3CJI - chains B and C of the 4 polymer chains in the assembly; structure by X-ray diffraction, 2.30 A resolution.

# Chain B
Protein: Polyprotein
From: Seneca valley virus
Notes: fragment: sequence database residues 151-434
UniProt: Q155Z9 (Q155Z9_9PICO); residues 1-239 here correspond to UniProt positions 435-673 (UniProt number = residue number + 434)
Chain sequence (239 residues; each row starts with the number of its first residue):
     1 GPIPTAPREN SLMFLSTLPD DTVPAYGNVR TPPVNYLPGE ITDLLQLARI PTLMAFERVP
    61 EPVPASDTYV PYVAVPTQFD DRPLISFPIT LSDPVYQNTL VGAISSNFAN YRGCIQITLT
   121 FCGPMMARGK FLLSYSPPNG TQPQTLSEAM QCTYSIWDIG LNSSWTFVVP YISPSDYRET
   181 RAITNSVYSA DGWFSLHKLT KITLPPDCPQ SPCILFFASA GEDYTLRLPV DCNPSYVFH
Unresolved in the structure: 239
Swiss-Prot annotation at these positions:
  - site: His239 (Cleavage)

# Chain C
Protein: Polyprotein
From: Seneca valley virus
Notes: fragment: sequence database residues 435-673
UniProt: Q155Z9 (Q155Z9_9PICO); residues 1-284 here correspond to UniProt positions 151-434 (UniProt number = residue number + 150)
Chain sequence (284 residues; numbered 1 to 284; the number before each row is that of its first residue):
     1 DHNTEEMENS ADRVTTQTAG NTAINTQSSL GVLCAYVEDP TKSDPPSSST DQPTTTFTAI
    61 DRWYTGRLNS WTKAVKTFSF QAVPLPGAFL SRQGGLNGGA FTATLHRHFL MKCGWQVQVQ
   121 CNLTQFHQGA LLVAMVPETT LDVKPDGKAK SLQELNEEQW VEMSDDYRTG KNMPFQSLGT
   181 YYRPPNWTWG PNFINPYQVT VFPHQILNAR TSTSVDINVP YIGETPTQSS ETQNSWTLLV
   241 MVLVPLDYKE GATTDPEITF SVRPTSPYFN GLRNRYTAGT DEEQ
Unresolved in the structure: 1-11, 280-284
Swiss-Prot annotation at these positions:
  - region: Asp166 to Trp187 (Interaction with host receptor ANTXR1)
  - site: Gln284 (Cleavage)

# Interface between chain B and chain C
Pairs across the interface (74):
  Tyr36(B) - Tyr221(C)  hydrophobic
  Tyr36(B) - Gly223(C)  hydrogen bond (side chain-backbone)
  Tyr36(B) - Glu224(C)
  Tyr36(B) - Thr225(C)  hydrogen bond (side chain-backbone)
  Tyr36(B) - Pro226(C)
  Pro38(B) - Pro220(C)  hydrophobic
  Pro38(B) - Tyr221(C)
  Pro38(B) - Ile222(C)  hydrophobic
  Gly39(B) - Tyr36(C)
  Ile50(B) - Thr200(C)
  Ile50(B) - Val201(C)  hydrophobic
  Pro51(B) - Thr200(C)  hydrogen bond (backbone-side chain)
  Thr52(B) - Tyr197(C)
  Thr52(B) - Gln198(C)
  Thr52(B) - Thr200(C)
  Leu53(B) - Tyr197(C)  hydrogen bond (backbone-backbone)
  Leu53(B) - Leu243(C)  hydrophobic
  Met54(B) - Tyr197(C)
  Ala55(B) - Tyr197(C)  hydrophobic
  Asp67(B) - Arg168(C)  salt bridge
  Tyr69(B) - Tyr197(C)  hydrogen bond (backbone-side chain)
  Pro71(B) - Thr77(C)
  Pro71(B) - Phe78(C)  hydrophobic
  Pro71(B) - Leu243(C)
  Tyr72(B) - Thr77(C)  hydrogen bond
  Tyr72(B) - Leu243(C)
  Tyr72(B) - Pro245(C)
  Asn98(B) - Asn195(C)
  Asn98(B) - Tyr197(C)
  Asn98(B) - Gln198(C)  hydrogen bond (backbone-side chain)
  Thr99(B) - Gln198(C)
  Leu100(B) - Gln198(C)
  Leu100(B) - Val201(C)  hydrophobic
  Phe121(B) - Asn208(C)
  Phe121(B) - Arg210(C)
  Cys122(B) - Gln128(C)
  Cys122(B) - Gly129(C)  hydrogen bond (backbone-backbone)
  Cys122(B) - Ala130(C)  hydrophobic
  Cys122(B) - Asn208(C)
  Cys122(B) - Val244(C)  hydrophobic
  Gly123(B) - Gln128(C)
  Gly123(B) - Arg210(C)
  Pro124(B) - Gln125(C)
  Pro124(B) - His127(C)
  Pro124(B) - Gln128(C)
  Pro124(B) - Arg210(C)
  Met125(B) - Gln125(C)  hydrogen bond (backbone-backbone)
  Met125(B) - Arg210(C)
  Met126(B) - Gln125(C)  hydrogen bond (backbone-backbone)
  Met126(B) - Phe126(C)  hydrophobic
  Ile159(B) - Arg210(C)
  Gly160(B) - Arg210(C)  hydrogen bond (backbone-side chain)
  Pro205(B) - Phe126(C)  hydrophobic
  Pro206(B) - Phe126(C)
  Asp207(B) - Phe126(C)
  Asp207(B) - Lys249(C)
  Cys208(B) - Phe126(C)  hydrophobic
  Cys208(B) - Lys249(C)  hydrogen bond (backbone-side chain)
  Pro209(B) - Phe126(C)
  Pro209(B) - Gln128(C)
  Pro209(B) - Asp247(C)
  Pro209(B) - Tyr248(C)  hydrophobic
  Pro209(B) - Lys249(C)
  Gln210(B) - Gln128(C)
  Gln210(B) - Lys249(C)
  Ser211(B) - Gln128(C)  hydrogen bond (backbone-side chain)
  Pro212(B) - Gln128(C)
  Cys213(B) - Val244(C)  hydrophobic
  Leu215(B) - Leu243(C)  hydrophobic
  Leu215(B) - Val244(C)  hydrophobic
  Phe217(B) - Ile206(C)  hydrophobic
  Tyr236(B) - Trp189(C)
  Val237(B) - Thr188(C)  hydrogen bond (backbone-side chain)
  Val237(B) - Trp189(C)  hydrophobic
Interface residues without a listed pair, chain B (46 interface residues in all): Leu37, Val63, Val70, Ala103, Thr120, Ala127, Leu161, Asn162, Ser163
Interface residues without a listed pair, chain C (37 interface residues in all): Val37, Lys76, Pro196, Thr211

# Overview
The interface between chain B and chain C involves 46 residues on one side and 37 on the other, with 14
hydrogen bonds and 1 salt bridge. Polar pairs include Asp67(B)-Arg168(C), Tyr36(B)-Gly223(C) and
Tyr36(B)-Thr225(C).
Chain B is Polyprotein and chain C is Polyprotein, both from Seneca valley virus; the structure, Structure of
Seneca Valley Virus-001, was determined by X-ray diffraction.
